Entry 7R06 (electron microscopy, 2.27 A resolution); this record covers chains A and F of the 12 polymer chains in the assembly.

Chain A (and F):
Protein: AbiK
From: Lactococcus lactis
Notes: chain F of this document is another copy of the same molecule, construct and numbering; everything in this record applies to it too
Reference sequence: Q48614 (Q48614_9LACT); residues 1-599 here = UniProt positions 1-599
Chain sequence (601 residues; row label = number of the first residue in the row; numbers below 1 keep their minus sign (Gly-1 is residue -1)):
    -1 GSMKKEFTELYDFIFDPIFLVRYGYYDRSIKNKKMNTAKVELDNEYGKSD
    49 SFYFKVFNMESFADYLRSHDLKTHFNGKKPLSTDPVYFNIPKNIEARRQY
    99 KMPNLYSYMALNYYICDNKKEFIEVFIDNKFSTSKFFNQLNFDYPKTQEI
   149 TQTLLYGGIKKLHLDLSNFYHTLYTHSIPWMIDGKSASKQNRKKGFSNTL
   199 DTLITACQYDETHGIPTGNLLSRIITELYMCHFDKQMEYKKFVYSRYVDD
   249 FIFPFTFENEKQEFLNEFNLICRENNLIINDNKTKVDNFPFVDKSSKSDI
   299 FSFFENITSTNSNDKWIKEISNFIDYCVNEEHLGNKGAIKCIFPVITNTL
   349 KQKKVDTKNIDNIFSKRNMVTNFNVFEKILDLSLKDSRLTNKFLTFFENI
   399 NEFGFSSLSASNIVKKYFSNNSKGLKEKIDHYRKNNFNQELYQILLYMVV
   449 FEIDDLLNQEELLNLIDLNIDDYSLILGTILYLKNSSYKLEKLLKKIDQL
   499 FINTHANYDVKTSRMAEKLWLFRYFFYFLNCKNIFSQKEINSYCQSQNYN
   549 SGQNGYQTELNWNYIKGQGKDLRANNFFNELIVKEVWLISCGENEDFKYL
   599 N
Disordered / not traced: -1, 189-190
Modified positions: Tyr44 (O-phosphotyrosine; PTR)
Construct notes: expression tag (-1 to 0)
What the authors report for this chain:
  - binding site for the 12-nt DNA strand: Tyr44, Tyr142, Tyr245, Phe299
  - mutagenesis - Y44F, T151W/T369W, D247N: abolished catalytic activity
  - mutagenesis - Y142A, Y245A, K295A, F299A: decreased catalytic activity
  - mutagenesis - D141A, T145A: unchanged catalytic activity

Chain A / chain F interface:
Pairs across the interface (51):
  Ser0(A) with Met367(F)
  Met1(A) with Met367(F); Val368(F)
  Glu4(A) with Val368(F)
  Phe140(A) with Val368(F), hydrophobic
  Lys144(A) with Thr369(F)
  Glu147(A) with Asn366(F), hydrogen bond; Thr369(F), hydrogen bond; Phe371(F)
  Ile148(A) with Thr369(F)
  Gln150(A) with Ser319(F), hydrogen bond; Asp323(F); Phe371(F); Lys376(F), hydrogen bond
  Thr151(A) with Thr369(F); Asn370(F); Phe371(F)
  Tyr154(A) with Phe371(F); Asn372(F); Glu375(F); Lys376(F), hydrogen bond (side chain-backbone); Asp379(F); Asn419(F)
  Gly155(A) with Asp379(F), hydrogen bond (backbone-side chain); Lys383(F); Tyr415(F); Lys426(F), hydrogen bond (backbone-side chain)
  Gly156(A) with Lys383(F), hydrogen bond (backbone-side chain)
  Ile157(A) with Ile92(F), hydrophobic; Lys383(F)
  Thr254(A) with Lys426(F)
  Phe255(A) with Lys426(F); His429(F)
  Glu258(A) with Glu425(F)
  Phe287(A) with Ile92(F); Ile337(F), hydrophobic; Leu380(F), hydrophobic; Lys383(F)
  Pro288(A) with Val326(F); His330(F); Ile337(F), hydrophobic
  Phe289(A) with Val326(F); Asn327(F); His330(F); Lys383(F)
  Val290(A) with Asn327(F); His330(F)
  Asp291(A) with Asp323(F); Asn327(F), hydrogen bond (backbone-side chain)
  Ser296(A) with Phe301(F)
  Glu303(A) with Asn304(F)
Interface residues without a listed pair, chain A (26 interface residues in all): Leu153, Lys292, Ser294
Interface residues without a listed pair, chain F (28 interface residues in all): Tyr324, Glu329

Summary:
The interface between chain A and chain F involves 26 residues on one side and 28 on the other; the contacts
include 9 hydrogen bonds. Polar contacts include Glu147(A)-Asn366(F), Glu147(A)-Thr369(F) and
Gln150(A)-Ser319(F). The paper reports a binding site for the 12-nt DNA strand at Tyr44(A), Tyr142(A) and
Tyr245(A) among others; Y142A, Y245A and K295A of chain A, among others, reduce catalytic activity; 9
substitutions were tested in all.
Both chains are AbiK (Lactococcus lactis). Entry 7R06 (Abortive infection DNA polymerase AbiK from Lactococcus
lactis) was determined by electron microscopy together with 7R07, 7R08 and 7Z0Z from the same study.
